Entry 7Z47 (electron microscopy, 3.80 A resolution); this record covers chains B and D of the 9 polymer chains in the assembly.

Chain B:
Protein: Adaptor protein
Source organism: Escherichia phage vB_EcoP_SU10
Reference sequence: A0A0B4N231 (A0A0B4N231_9CAUD); numbering as in UniProt (aligned over 1-250)
Amino-acid sequence (250 residues; numbered 1 to 250; the number before each row is that of its first residue):
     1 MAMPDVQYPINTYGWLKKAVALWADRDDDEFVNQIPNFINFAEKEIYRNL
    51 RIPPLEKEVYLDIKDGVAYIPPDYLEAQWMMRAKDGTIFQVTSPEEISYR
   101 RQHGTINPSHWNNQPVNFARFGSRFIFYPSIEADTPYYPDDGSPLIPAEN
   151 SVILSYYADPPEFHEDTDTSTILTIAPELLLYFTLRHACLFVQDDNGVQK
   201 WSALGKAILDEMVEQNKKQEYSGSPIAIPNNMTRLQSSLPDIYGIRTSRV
Not modelled in the structure: 1-2, 105-112, 239-250

Chain D:
Protein: Putative tail fiber
Source organism: Escherichia phage vB_EcoP_SU10
Reference sequence: A0A0B4N0B9 (A0A0B4N0B9_9CAUD); numbering as in UniProt (aligned over 1-786)
Amino-acid sequence (786 residues; each row starts with the number of its first residue):
     1 MIVYNNQAPDAVNNVGQFGATEGSIGAYKQAAEYAADSKYWALLAESKFG
    51 TIDDLIAEVERLYQQGVLMKQDIEDLKQDFKDQDARLMSLIAQTNAAVSD
   101 ANNAVALINQKLIEVQNQLDVLLGMSVDVTTLPPGTPATGSFNPNTGVIS
   151 LGIPEGEPGKDGSVKDLDTAPTGVPELGDLGFYVDKDDNTVHKTTLENIA
   201 NLTPSVRSVSVNGGPALDGEVALTINKETVGLGNVLNVAQYSRQEINDKF
   251 DKTTKTYQSKAEAYADAQYRQVGEKVLVWEATKYEFYTVAANKTLTPVKT
   301 EGRILTVNSRSPDSSGNIDITIPTGNPSLYLGEMVMFPYDPSKNISYPGV
   351 LPADGRLVSKESASDLGPSLVSGQLPVVSETEWQSGAKQYFSWGKLADGI
   401 TDADSTNFINIRLPDWTGGEAIRAPDSDKDSQYNGSVQAQKPYVVTVNNQ
   451 APDEITGNVNISRSILGAASSGANSDITSLSGLTTPLSISQGGTGAKDAA
   501 SARSNLGLGSVSTLDNVPIASGGTGAGDAAGARFNLGLGNSATMNTGTNS
   551 DNVLKVGDFGIGRPDGALVFDTTSQDQLLAGLDTYGLCVFRNNQQIAAPW
   601 DIWNYSSNLFFRAGDTYSMISIPFESAGKIKVFGGASGSGWKTSRTVYDT
   651 VNTTVDVNGFIKAASPIVKVFHDGSFETNEQSDGVSVKKISTGVYLISGC
   701 LGLNSDAGWGGVDGGFEIPIDRNKQPRVWLDYEVKEDGSLLIKTYHRTHS
   751 TSPAFARNELEGFSDGDPVDIPKDAFISVRVEMPSK
Not modelled in the structure: 1, 89-786

Interface between chain B and chain D:
Residue-residue contacts (32):
  Lys-44(B) with Asn-14(D), hydrogen bond (side chain-backbone)
  Lys-57(B) with Asn-5(D), hydrogen bond
  Glu-58(B) with Ile-2(D); Val-3(D)
  Val-59(B) with Val-3(D); Tyr-4(D), hydrophobic; Asn-5(D)
  Tyr-60(B) with Ile-2(D); Val-3(D), hydrogen bond (backbone-backbone); Tyr-4(D)
  Pro-71(B) with Asn-5(D)
  Pro-72(B) with Asn-13(D), hydrogen bond (backbone-side chain); Phe-18(D); Gly-19(D)
  Tyr-74(B) with Phe-18(D)
  Leu-75(B) with Gly-16(D)
  Gly-122(B) with Phe-18(D)
  Ser-123(B) with Phe-18(D)
  Pro-136(B) with Tyr-4(D)
  Tyr-138(B) with Asn-6(D); Gln-7(D); Ala-8(D); Ala-32(D)
  Pro-139(B) with Lys-39(D), hydrogen bond (backbone-side chain)
  Asp-140(B) with Asn-6(D), hydrogen bond; Lys-39(D)
  Pro-144(B) with Tyr-4(D)
  Pro-147(B) with Tyr-4(D)
  Ile-153(B) with Ile-2(D)
  Asp-159(B) with Asn-13(D); Val-15(D)
  Glu-162(B) with Asn-14(D), hydrogen bond
Interface residues without a listed pair, chain B (28 interface residues in all): Asn-40, Tyr-47, Ile-70, Asp-73, Thr-135, Tyr-137, Tyr-156, Pro-160
Interface residues without a listed pair, chain D (17 interface residues in all): Pro-9, Ala-36

Overview:
The interface between chain B and chain D involves 28 residues on one side and 17 on the other, with 7
hydrogen bonds. Among the polar pairs are Lys-44(B)/Asn-14(D), Lys-57(B)/Asn-5(D) and Pro-72(B)/Asn-13(D).
Chain B is Adaptor protein and chain D is Putative tail fiber, both from Escherichia phage vB_EcoP_SU10; the
structure, Tail of bacteriophage SU10, was determined by electron microscopy, deposited together with 7Z4A and
7Z4F.
